PDB entry 8ENN | electron microscopy, 2.58 A resolution | chains C and D of the 4 polymer chains in the assembly

== Chain C ==
Molecule: Nitrogenase molybdenum-iron protein alpha chain
Source organism: Azotobacter vinelandii DJ
Notes: EC 1.18.6.1
UniProtKB: P07328 (NIFD_AZOVI); residue numbers follow UniProt; this construct covers 4-480
Sequence (477 residues; each row starts with the number of its first residue):
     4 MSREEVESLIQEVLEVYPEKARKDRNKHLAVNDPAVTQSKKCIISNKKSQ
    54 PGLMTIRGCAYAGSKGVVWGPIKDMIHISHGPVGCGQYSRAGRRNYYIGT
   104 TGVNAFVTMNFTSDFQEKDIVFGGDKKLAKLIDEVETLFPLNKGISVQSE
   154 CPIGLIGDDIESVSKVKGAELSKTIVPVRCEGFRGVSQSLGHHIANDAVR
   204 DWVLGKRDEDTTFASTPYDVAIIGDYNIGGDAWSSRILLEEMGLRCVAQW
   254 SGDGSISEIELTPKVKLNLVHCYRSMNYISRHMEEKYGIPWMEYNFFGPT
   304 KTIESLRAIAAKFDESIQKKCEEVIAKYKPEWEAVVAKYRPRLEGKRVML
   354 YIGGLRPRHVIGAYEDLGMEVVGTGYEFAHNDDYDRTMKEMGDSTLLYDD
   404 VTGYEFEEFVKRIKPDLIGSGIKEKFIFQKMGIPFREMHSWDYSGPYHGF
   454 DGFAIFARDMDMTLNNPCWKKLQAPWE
Swiss-Prot annotation at these positions:
  - binding site ([8Fe-7S] cluster): C62, C88, C154
  - binding site ([7Fe-Mo-9S-C-homocitryl] cluster): C275, H442
Ion coordination: fe(8)-S(7) cluster Fe: C62, C88, C154 (shared with C70(D), C95(D), C153(D) of chain D); Fe ion near C275 (its only coordinating residue here)
Ligand contacts:
  - chapso (1N7): P143, L144, K146
  - fe(8)-S(7) cluster (CLF): C62, Y64, P85, V86, G87, C88, Y91, E153, C154, G185
  - ICS (iron-sulfur-molybdenum cluster with interstitial carbon): V70, R96, H195, Y229, I231, C275, R277, S278, I355, G356, G357, L358, R359, P360, F381, M441, H442

== Chain D ==
Molecule: Nitrogenase molybdenum-iron protein beta chain
Source organism: Azotobacter vinelandii DJ
Notes: EC 1.18.6.1
UniProtKB: C1DGZ8 (C1DGZ8_AZOVD); residues 2-523 here = UniProt positions 2-523
Sequence (522 residues; row label = number of the first residue in the row):
     2 SQQVDKIKASYPLFLDQDYKDMLAKKRDGFEEKYPQDKIDEVFQWTTTKE
    52 YQELNFQREALTVNPAKACQPLGAVLCALGFEKTMPYVHGSQGCVAYFRS
   102 YFNRHFREPVSCVSDSMTEDAAVFGGQQNMKDGLQNCKATYKPDMIAVST
   152 TCMAEVIGDDLNAFINNSKKEGFIPDEFPVPFAHTPSFVGSHVTGWDNMF
   202 EGIARYFTLKSMDDKVVGSNKKINIVPGFETYLGNFRVIKRMLSEMGVGY
   252 SLLSDPEEVLDTPADGQFRMYAGGTTQEEMKDAPNALNTVLLQPWHLEKT
   302 KKFVEGTWKHEVPKLNIPMGLDWTDEFLMKVSEISGQPIPASLTKERGRL
   352 VDMMTDSHTWLHGKRFALWGDPDFVMGLVKFLLELGCEPVHILCHNGNKR
   402 WKKAVDAILAASPYGKNATVYIGKDLWHLRSLVFTDKPDFMIGNSYGKFI
   452 QRDTLHKGKEFEVPLIRIGFPIFDRHHLHRSTTLGYEGAMQILTTLVNSI
   502 LERLDEETRGMQATDYNHDLVR
Ion coordination: fe(8)-S(7) cluster Fe: C70, C95, C153 (shared with C62(C), C88(C), C154(C) of chain C); Fe ion site 1: R108, E109 (shared with 2 residues of chain B); Fe ion site 2: D353, D357 (shared with 2 residues of chain B)
Ligand contacts:
  - chapso (1N7): E33, K34, Y35, P36, K39, E42, V43, W46
  - fe(8)-S(7) cluster (CLF): C70, P72, S92, G94, C95, Y98, F99, T152, C153, S188

== Interface between chain C and chain D ==
Residue-residue contacts (199; chain C residue first):
  Y20(C) with T141(D)
  P21(C) with N137(D); A140(D), hydrophobic
  K23(C) with D133(D), salt bridge
  A24(C) with N137(D)
  K51(C) with D121(D), salt bridge
  S52(C) with Q93(D), hydrogen bond; S117(D)
  P54(C) with S115(D); D116(D); N130(D); D133(D); G134(D); N137(D), hydrogen bond (backbone-side chain)
  G55(C) with V114(D); S115(D), hydrogen bond (backbone-backbone); D116(D); G134(D); N137(D); C138(D), hydrogen bond (backbone-backbone); Y142(D)
  L56(C) with N137(D); T141(D); Y142(D), hydrogen bond (backbone-side chain)
  M57(C) with M86(D), hydrophobic; R100(D); S112(D); C113(D); V114(D); Y142(D); M271(D), hydrophobic
  T58(C) with Q93(D); R100(D)
  I59(C) with R100(D)
  R60(C) with Q93(D); A97(D)
  G61(C) with Q93(D), hydrogen bond (backbone-side chain); G94(D)
  C62(C) with G94(D)
  A65(C) with Y98(D)
  K76(C) with E32(D), salt bridge
  P85(C) with S188(D)
  V86(C) with P66(D), hydrophobic; K68(D); A69(D)
  G87(C) with C70(D)
  Q90(C) with P66(D); K68(D), hydrogen bond (side chain-backbone); Y102(D); Y447(D)
  Y91(C) with A69(D); C70(D), hydrogen bond; L73(D); Y98(D), hydrophobic; F99(D), hydrophobic; Y102(D), hydrophobic
  S92(C) with Y98(D)
  R93(C) with N65(D), hydrogen bond; Y447(D); F450(D)
  G95(C) with R105(D), hydrogen bond (backbone-side chain)
  Y99(C) with S11(D)
  T103(C) with I40(D)
  T104(C) with R453(D), hydrogen bond
  G105(C) with W428(D)
  V106(C) with I40(D); V43(D), hydrophobic; F44(D), hydrophobic
  N107(C) with K34(D); I40(D)
  M112(C) with V64(D), hydrophobic; N65(D); W428(D), hydrophobic
  N113(C) with T63(D); V64(D); N65(D), hydrogen bond (backbone-backbone); P66(D)
  F114(C) with T63(D); V64(D), hydrophobic
  T115(C) with T63(D), hydrogen bond (backbone-backbone)
  S116(C) with A61(D)
  D117(C) with T63(D); K68(D), salt bridge; H396(D), salt bridge
  F118(C) with F189(D)
  Q119(C) with K68(D); F189(D)
  E120(C) with F189(D), hydrogen bond (backbone-backbone)
  I123(C) with F189(D), hydrophobic
  K130(C) with A61(D)
  K133(C) with E60(D); A61(D)
  L134(C) with A61(D); L62(D), hydrophobic
  E137(C) with R59(D); E60(D), hydrogen bond (side chain-backbone); A61(D), hydrogen bond (side chain-backbone); L62(D), hydrogen bond (side chain-backbone)
  V138(C) with L62(D), hydrophobic
  T140(C) with W46(D)
  L141(C) with Y52(D), hydrogen bond (backbone-side chain); L55(D), hydrophobic; N56(D); R59(D)
  F142(C) with W428(D), hydrophobic
  P143(C) with W46(D)
  L144(C) with Y35(D); V43(D), hydrophobic
  K146(C) with E33(D), salt bridge
  C154(C) with S92(D); C153(D), hydrophobic
  P155(C) with C153(D), hydrophobic
  L158(C) with A123(D), hydrophobic; M154(D), hydrophobic; V157(D), hydrophobic
  I159(C) with V157(D), hydrophobic
  F186(C) with S92(D); T119(D); E120(D), hydrogen bond (backbone-backbone); M154(D), hydrophobic
  R187(C) with E120(D)
  G188(C) with T119(D); E120(D), hydrogen bond (backbone-side chain)
  V189(C) with Q93(D), hydrogen bond (backbone-side chain)
  R210(C) with E33(D), salt bridge
  G232(C) with S11(D); F15(D)
  G233(C) with F15(D)
  W236(C) with F15(D), hydrophobic; Y20(D); M23(D); L24(D)
  S237(C) with F15(D); Y20(D), hydrogen bond
  R239(C) with M23(D); K27(D); F31(D)
  I240(C) with D19(D); Y20(D), hydrophobic; M23(D)
  E243(C) with K26(D), salt bridge
  R248(C) with F31(D)
  C249(C) with F31(D)
  V250(C) with F31(D)
  Q252(C) with K27(D)
  D256(C) with L24(D); K27(D), salt bridge
  S258(C) with F31(D); E32(D)
  S260(C) with F31(D), hydrogen bond (side chain-backbone); E32(D), hydrogen bond (side chain-backbone); E33(D)
  E261(C) with K27(D), salt bridge; F31(D)
  K330(C) with S2(D)
  E334(C) with S2(D), hydrogen bond; Q3(D)
  A337(C) with V5(D)
  V338(C) with V5(D), hydrophobic
  K341(C) with V5(D), hydrogen bond (side chain-backbone)
  G406(C) with Y142(D)
  Y407(C) with T141(D); Y142(D)
  E410(C) with F269(D)
  I425(C) with S101(D); N104(D)
  K426(C) with A97(D); R100(D); N104(D)
  F429(C) with N104(D); R108(D); E109(D); P110(D)
  I430(C) with P110(D); F269(D), hydrophobic
  K433(C) with E109(D), salt bridge; P110(D); T263(D), hydrogen bond (side chain-backbone); P264(D); G267(D), hydrogen bond (backbone-backbone); Q268(D), hydrogen bond (backbone-backbone)
  M434(C) with G267(D); F269(D), hydrophobic
  G448(C) with A10(D); S11(D), hydrogen bond (backbone-backbone)
  P449(C) with F15(D), hydrophobic
  D454(C) with S2(D), hydrogen bond (side chain-backbone); Q3(D), hydrogen bond (backbone-side chain); L14(D); Y20(D), hydrogen bond
  A457(C) with I8(D)
  I458(C) with Q3(D); I8(D), hydrophobic; K9(D); A10(D), hydrophobic
  R461(C) with I8(D), hydrogen bond (side chain-backbone)
  L475(C) with A265(D); D266(D); G267(D)
Also at the interface, not in a pair above, chain C (117 interface residues in all): V19, Q53, Y64, D77, I81, C88, A94, R97, I101, G102, T111, S190, F216, L264, Y331, Y342, T405, Q432, Y446, S447
Also at the interface, not in a pair above, chain D (101 interface residues in all): D6, K39, Q58, A67, M118, Q136, I158, V190, L427, D454, H457

== Overview ==
The interface between chain C and chain D involves 117 residues on one side and 101 on the other; the contacts
include 34 hydrogen bonds and 11 salt bridges. Polar pairs include K23(C)-D133(D), K51(C)-D121(D) and
K76(C)-E32(D).
Chain C is Nitrogenase molybdenum-iron protein alpha chain and chain D is Nitrogenase molybdenum-iron protein
beta chain, both from Azotobacter vinelandii DJ; the structure, Homocitrate-deficient nitrogenase MoFe-protein
from Azotobacter vinelandii nifV knockout, was determined by electron microscopy together with 8CRS, 8DBX,
8ENL, 8ENM and 8ENO from the same study.
